PDB entry 7LLY | electron microscopy, 3.30 A resolution | chains B and N of the 6 polymer chains in the assembly

[Chain B]
Molecule: Guanine nucleotide-binding protein G(I)/G(S)/G(T) subunit beta-1
Source organism: Homo sapiens
UniProt: P62873 (GBB1_HUMAN); residue numbers follow UniProt; this construct covers 2-340
Amino-acid sequence (340 residues; numbered 1 to 340; the number before each row is that of its first residue):
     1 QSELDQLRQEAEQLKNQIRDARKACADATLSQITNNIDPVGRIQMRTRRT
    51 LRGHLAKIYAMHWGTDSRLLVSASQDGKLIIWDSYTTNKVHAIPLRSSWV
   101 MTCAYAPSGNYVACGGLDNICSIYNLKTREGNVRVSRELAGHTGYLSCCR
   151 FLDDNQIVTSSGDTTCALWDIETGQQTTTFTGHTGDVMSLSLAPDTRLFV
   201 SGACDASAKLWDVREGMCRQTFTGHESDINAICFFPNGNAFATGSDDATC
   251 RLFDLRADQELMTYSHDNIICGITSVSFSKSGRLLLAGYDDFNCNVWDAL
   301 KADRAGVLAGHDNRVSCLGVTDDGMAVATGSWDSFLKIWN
Unresolved in the structure: 1
Construct notes: expression tag (1)
UniProt features mapped onto this chain:
  - modified residue: Ser2 (N-acetylserine), His266 (Phosphohistidine)
  - natural variant: Leu30 (L30F: In MRD42; uncertain significance), Arg52 (R52G: In MRD42), Gly64 (G64V: In MRD42), Asp76 (D76E: In MRD42; D76G: In MRD42), Gly77 (G77S: In MRD42), Lys78 (K78R: In MRD42), Ile80 (I80N: In MRD42; I80T: In MRD42), His91 (H91R: In MRD42; uncertain significance), Ala92 (A92T: In MRD42), Pro94 (P94S: In MRD42), Leu95 (L95P: In MRD42), Arg96 (R96L: In MRD42), 5 further natural variant entries in UniProt

[Chain N]
Molecule: Nb35
Source organism: Lama glama
Amino-acid sequence (128 residues; row label = number of the first residue in the row):
     1 QVQLQESGGGLVQPGGSLRLSCAASGFTFSNYKMNWVRQAPGKGLEWVSD
    51 ISQSGASISYTGSVKGRFTISRDNAKNTLYLQMNSLKPEDTAVYYCARCP
   101 APFTRDCFDVTSTTYAYRGQGTQVTVSS
Disulfide bonds: Cys22-Cys96, Cys99-Cys107

[Interface between chain B and chain N]
Residue-residue contacts (20):
  Arg8(B) with Gln120(N), hydrogen bond
  Lys15(B) with Gln1(N), hydrogen bond; Gln3(N), hydrogen bond
  Thr184(B) with Thr114(N)
  Cys204(B) with Tyr117(N), hydrogen bond (backbone-side chain)
  Asp205(B) with Ala116(N)
  Ala206(B) with Tyr117(N)
  Thr223(B) with Gln1(N)
  Glu226(B) with Gly26(N); Phe27(N); Thr28(N); Tyr32(N); Arg98(N), hydrogen bond (backbone-side chain)
  Ser227(B) with Pro100(N), hydrogen bond (side chain-backbone); Tyr117(N)
  Asp228(B) with Tyr117(N), hydrogen bond (backbone-side chain)
  Asp246(B) with Pro102(N)
  Asp247(B) with Tyr32(N); Pro102(N)
  Ile270(B) with Phe103(N), hydrophobic

[In short]
Chain B and chain N form an interface of 13 and 14 residues respectively, with 7 hydrogen bonds. Polar
contacts include Arg8(B)-Gln120(N), Lys15(B)-Gln1(N) and Lys15(B)-Gln3(N).
Chain B is Guanine nucleotide-binding protein G(I)/G(S)/G(T) subunit beta-1 (Homo sapiens) and chain N is Nb35
(Lama glama); the structure, Oxyntomodulin-bound Glucagon-Like Peptide-1 (GLP-1) Receptor in complex with Gs
protein, was determined by electron microscopy, deposited together with 7LLL.
